Entry 5B1M (X-ray diffraction, 2.34 A resolution); this record covers chains C and I of the 10 polymer chains in the assembly.

== Chain C ==
Protein: Histone H2A type 1
Source organism: Mus musculus
UniProtKB: P22752 (H2A1_MOUSE); residues 0-129 here correspond to UniProt positions 1-130 (UniProt number = residue number + 1)
Chain sequence (133 residues; row label = number of the first residue in the row; numbers below 1 keep their minus sign (Gly-3 is residue -3)):
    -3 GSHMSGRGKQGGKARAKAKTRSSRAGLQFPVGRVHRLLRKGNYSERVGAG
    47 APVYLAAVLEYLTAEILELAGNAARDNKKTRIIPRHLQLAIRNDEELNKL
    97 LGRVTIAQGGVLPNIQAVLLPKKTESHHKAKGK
Disordered / not traced: -3 to 10, 119-129
Sequence notes: expression tag (-3 to -1)

== Chain I ==
Molecule: 146-nt DNA strand
Source organism: Homo sapiens
Sequence (146 nucleotides; numbered 1 to 146; the number before each row is that of its first residue):
     1 ATCAATATCCACCTGCAGATTCTACCAAAAGTGTATTTGGAAACTGCTCC
    51 ATCAAAAGGCATGTTCAGCTGAATTCAGCTGAACATGCCTTTTGATGGAG
   101 CAGTTTCCAAATACACTTTTGGTAGAATCTGCAGGTGGATATTGAT

== How chain C and chain I interact ==
Contacting residue pairs (17; chain C residue first):
  Arg11(C) - DG31(I)  hydrogen bond to the phosphate
  Arg11(C) - DT32(I)  phosphate contact
  Ala12(C) - DG31(I)  phosphate contact
  Ala12(C) - DT32(I)  hydrogen bond to the phosphate
  Lys13(C) - DG31(I)  phosphate contact
  Ala14(C) - DA30(I)  phosphate contact
  Ala14(C) - DG31(I)  phosphate contact
  Lys15(C) - DA30(I)  phosphate contact
  Lys15(C) - DG31(I)  hydrogen bond to the phosphate
  Thr16(C) - DA30(I)  phosphate contact
  Arg17(C) - DA30(I)  salt bridge to the phosphate
  Arg20(C) - DG31(I)  salt bridge to the phosphate
  Gly28(C) - DA30(I)  phosphate contact
  Arg32(C) - DA29(I)  salt bridge to the phosphate
  Arg42(C) - DT37(I)  hydrogen bond to the sugar
  Arg42(C) - DT38(I)  sugar contact
  Arg77(C) - DA19(I)  sugar contact
Also at the interface, not in a pair above, chain C (15 interface residues in all): Ser18, Arg29, Lys74
Also at the interface, not in a pair above, chain I (9 interface residues in all): DA11, DA28

== Overview ==
15 residues of chain C face 9 of chain I across their interface; the contacts include 4 hydrogen bonds and 3
salt bridges. Among the polar pairs are Arg42(C)-DT37(I), Arg11(C)-DG31(I) and Ala12(C)-DT32(I).
Here chain C is Histone H2A type 1 (Mus musculus) and chain I is a 146-nt DNA strand (Homo sapiens). Entry
5B1M (The mouse nucleosome structure containing H3.1) was determined by X-ray diffraction (same publication as
5B1L).
